1K2D - chains A and B of the 3 polymer chains in the assembly; structure by X-ray diffraction, 2.20 A resolution.

Chain A:
Molecule: H-2 class II histocompatibility antigen, A-U alpha chain
From: Mus musculus
Notes: fragment: extracellular alpha-1 and alpha-2 domains
Reference sequence: P14438 (HA2U_MOUSE); the construct lacks a stretch of the UniProt sequence, so the offset changes along the chain: 4-9 = UniProt 1-6; 10-181 = UniProt 8-179
Chain sequence (189 residues; each row starts with the number of its first residue; numbers below 1 keep their minus sign (His-6 is residue -6)):
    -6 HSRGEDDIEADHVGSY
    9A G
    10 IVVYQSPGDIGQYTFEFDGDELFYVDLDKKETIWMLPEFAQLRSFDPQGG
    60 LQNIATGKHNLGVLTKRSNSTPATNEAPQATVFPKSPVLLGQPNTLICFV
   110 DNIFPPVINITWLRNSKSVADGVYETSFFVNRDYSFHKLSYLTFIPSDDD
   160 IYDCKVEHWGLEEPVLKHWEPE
Disordered / not traced: -6 to 0
Disulfide bonds: Cys107-Cys163
Covalently attached groups: N-acetylglucosamine (NAG) linked to Asn78, Asn118
Construct notes: cloning artifact (-6 to 3)
Swiss-Prot annotation at these positions:
  - region: Glu179 to Glu181 (Connecting peptide)
  - glycosylation: Asn118 (N-linked (GlcNAc...) asparagine)

Chain B:
Molecule: H-2 class II histocompatibility antigen, A-U beta chain
From: Mus musculus
Notes: fragment: extracellular beta-1 and beta-2 domains
Reference sequence: P06344 (HB2U_MOUSE); the construct lacks a stretch of the UniProt sequence and is renumbered around it, so the offset changes along the chain: 1-64 = UniProt 28-91; 67-84 = UniProt 92-109; 85-190 = UniProt 111-216
Chain sequence (189 residues; numbered 1 to 190 plus 1 insertion-coded residue; 2 numbers in that range are skipped by the numbering (no residue carries them; nothing is unmodelled there); the number before each row is that of its first residue):
     1 GDSERHFVVQFQPFCYFTNGTQRIRYVTRYIYNREEYLRFDSDVGEYRAV
    51 TELGRPDAEYYNKQ
    67 YLERTRAELDTVCRYNYE
   84A E
    85 TEVPTSLRRLEQPNVVISLSRTEALNHHNTLVCSVTDFYPAKIKVRWFRN
   135 GQEETVGVSSTQLIRNGDWTFQVLVMLEMTPRRGEVYTCHVEHPSLKSPI
   185 TVEWRA
Disordered / not traced: 1-4
Disulfide bonds: Cys15-Cys79, Cys117-Cys173
Covalently attached groups: N-acetylglucosamine (NAG) linked to Asn19
Swiss-Prot annotation at these positions:
  - region: Arg189, Ala190 (Connecting peptide)
  - glycosylation: Asn19 (N-linked (GlcNAc...) asparagine)

How chain A and chain B interact:
Pairs across the interface (116; chain A residue first):
  Ile1(A) with Tyr16(B), hydrophobic
  Ala3(A) with Tyr16(B), hydrophobic; Phe17(B); Thr18(B)
  Asp4(A) with Phe17(B), hydrogen bond (backbone-backbone); Asn19(B), hydrogen bond (side chain-backbone)
  His5(A) with Cys15(B); Tyr16(B); Phe17(B), hydrogen bond (backbone-backbone); Tyr83(B); Leu91(B)
  Val6(A) with Phe14(B), hydrophobic; Cys15(B); Tyr16(B), hydrophobic
  Gly7(A) with Pro13(B); Phe14(B); Cys15(B), hydrogen bond (backbone-backbone); Phe17(B)
  Ser8(A) with Pro13(B), hydrogen bond (side chain-backbone); Phe14(B)
  Tyr9(A) with Pro13(B); Cys15(B), hydrophobic; Asn82(B); Glu86(B), hydrogen bond
  Gly9A(A) with Phe11(B); Pro13(B)
  Ile10(A) with Phe11(B); Pro13(B)
  Val11(A) with Gln10(B); Phe11(B), hydrogen bond (backbone-backbone)
  Val12(A) with Val8(B), hydrophobic; Val9(B)
  Tyr13(A) with Val8(B); Val9(B), hydrogen bond (backbone-backbone)
  Gln14(A) with His6(B); Phe7(B); Val8(B)
  Ser15(A) with His6(B); Phe7(B), hydrogen bond (backbone-backbone)
  Pro16(A) with Arg5(B)
  Phe26(A) with Glu86(B); Ser90(B)
  Asp27(A) with Arg149(B), hydrogen bond (backbone-side chain)
  Gly28(A) with Arg149(B), hydrogen bond (backbone-side chain)
  Asp29(A) with Tyr123(B); Arg149(B), salt bridge; Trp153(B)
  Glu30(A) with Trp153(B), hydrogen bond (backbone-side chain)
  Leu31(A) with Glu86(B); Ser90(B); Trp153(B), hydrophobic
  Met44(A) with Gly151(B); Trp153(B)
  Leu45(A) with Arg93(B); Trp153(B), hydrophobic
  Phe48(A) with Thr89(B); Ser90(B); Trp153(B), hydrophobic
  Leu51(A) with Pro88(B); Thr89(B); Arg92(B)
  Arg52(A) with Thr85(B), hydrogen bond; Glu86(B), salt bridge; Thr89(B), hydrogen bond
  Gly66(A) with Val9(B)
  Asn69(A) with Val9(B)
  Leu70(A) with Phe7(B); Val8(B); Val9(B), hydrophobic
  Leu73(A) with Tyr32(B), hydrophobic; Tyr37(B)
  Thr74(A) with Tyr32(B)
  Arg76(A) with Leu53(B), hydrogen bond (side chain-backbone); Pro56(B); Asp57(B), salt bridge
  Ser77(A) with Tyr32(B), hydrogen bond; Leu53(B)
  Ser79(A) with Phe7(B)
  Thr80(A) with Phe7(B); Tyr32(B), hydrogen bond (backbone-side chain); Asn33(B), hydrogen bond (backbone-side chain)
  Pro81(A) with His6(B); Phe7(B), hydrophobic
  Ala82(A) with His6(B), hydrogen bond (backbone-backbone); Asn33(B)
  Glu85(A) with Arg34(B), salt bridge
  Phe92(A) with Ile148(B), hydrophobic; Asn150(B); Gln156(B)
  Pro93(A) with Gln156(B), hydrogen bond (backbone-side chain)
  Lys94(A) with Thr120(B); Asp121(B), salt bridge; Asp152(B), salt bridge; Thr154(B), hydrogen bond; Gln156(B), hydrogen bond (backbone-side chain)
  Ser95(A) with Thr120(B)
  Pro96(A) with Val100(B), hydrophobic; Ser118(B)
  Ile106(A) with Asn150(B)
  Phe113(A) with Asn33(B); Arg34(B)
  Thr135(A) with Gly151(B)
  Val139(A) with Gln12(B)
  Asp142(A) with Arg34(B), salt bridge
  Tyr143(A) with Gln10(B), hydrogen bond (backbone-side chain); Gln12(B); Arg29(B), hydrogen bond; Arg34(B); Glu36(B), hydrogen bond
  Ser144(A) with Arg34(B)
  Phe145(A) with Gln10(B)
  Leu148(A) with Asn150(B)
  Tyr150(A) with Asn150(B), hydrogen bond (side chain-backbone); Gly151(B), hydrogen bond (side chain-backbone); Asp152(B), hydrogen bond (side chain-backbone)
  Trp168(A) with His6(B)
Interface residues without a listed pair, chain A (61 interface residues in all): Glu2, Glu47, Asn84, Pro114, Phe138, Asn140
Interface residues without a listed pair, chain B (52 interface residues in all): Arg25, Ile31, Gly54, Tyr61, Val78

In short:
The interface between chain A and chain B involves 61 residues on one side and 52 on the other; the contacts
include 28 hydrogen bonds and 7 salt bridges. Polar contacts include Asp29(A)-Arg149(B), Arg52(A)-Glu86(B) and
Arg76(A)-Asp57(B). Covalently linked N-acetylglucosamine: at Asn78(A) and Asn118(A).
Chain A is H-2 class II histocompatibility antigen, A-U alpha chain and chain B is H-2 class II
histocompatibility antigen, A-U beta chain, both from Mus musculus; the structure, Crystal structure of the
autoimmune MHC class II I-Au complexed with myelin basic protein 1-11 at ..., was determined by X-ray
diffraction.
